PDB entry 6QHD | X-ray diffraction, 2.85 A resolution | chains B and C of the 4 polymer chains in the assembly

# Chain B
Protein: Signal transducer and activator of transcription 3
From: Homo sapiens
UniProt: P40763 (STAT3_HUMAN), isoform P40763-3; residues 127-722 here = UniProt positions 127-722
Sequence (596 residues; row label = number of the first residue in the row):
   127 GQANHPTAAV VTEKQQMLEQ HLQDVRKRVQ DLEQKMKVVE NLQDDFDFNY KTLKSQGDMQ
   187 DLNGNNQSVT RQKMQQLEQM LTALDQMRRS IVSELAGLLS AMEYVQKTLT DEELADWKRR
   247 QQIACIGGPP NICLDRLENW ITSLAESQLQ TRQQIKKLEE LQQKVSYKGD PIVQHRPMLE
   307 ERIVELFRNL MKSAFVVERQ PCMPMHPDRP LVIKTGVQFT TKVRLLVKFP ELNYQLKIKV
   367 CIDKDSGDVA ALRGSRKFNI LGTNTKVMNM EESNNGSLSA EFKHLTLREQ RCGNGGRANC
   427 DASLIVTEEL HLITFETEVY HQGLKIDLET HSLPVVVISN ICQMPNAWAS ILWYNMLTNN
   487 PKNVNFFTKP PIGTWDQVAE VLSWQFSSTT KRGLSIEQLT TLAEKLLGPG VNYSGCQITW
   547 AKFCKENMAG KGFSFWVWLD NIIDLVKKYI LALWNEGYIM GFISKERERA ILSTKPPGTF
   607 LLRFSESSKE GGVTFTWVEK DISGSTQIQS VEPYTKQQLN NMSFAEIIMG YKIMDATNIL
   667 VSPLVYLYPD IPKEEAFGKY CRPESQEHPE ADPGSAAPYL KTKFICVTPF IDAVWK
Disordered / not traced: 127-135, 184-193, 418-427, 536-538, 626-631, 660-664, 689-702, 716-722
Construct notes: conflict Ser-631 (Lys in P40763)
Modified / non-standard residues: Lys-685 (N(6)-acetyllysine; ALY); Tyr-705 (O-phosphotyrosine; PTR)
UniProt features mapped onto this chain:
  - motif: Asp-150 to Met-162 (Essential for nuclear import)
  - modified residue: Lys-601 (Allysine), Lys-615 (Allysine), Tyr-640 (Phosphotyrosine), Lys-685 (Allysine), Tyr-705 (Phosphotyrosine), Lys-707 (N6-acetyllysine), Thr-714 (Phosphothreonine)
  - natural variant: Arg-152 (R152W: In ADMIO1), Met-162 (M162R: In ADMIO1; uncertain significance), Glu-166 (E166D: In ADMIO1; uncertain significance; E166K: In ADMIO1; uncertain significance), Phe-174 (F174S: In ADMIO1; uncertain significance), Val-218 (V218A: In ADMIO1; uncertain significance), Leu-260 (L260P: In ADMIO1; uncertain significance), Arg-278 (R278C: In ADMIO1; R278H: In ADMIO1), Arg-302 (R302Q: In ADMIO1; uncertain significance), Arg-325 (R325W: In ADMIO1; uncertain significance), Pro-330 (P330S: In ADMIO1), Met-331 (M331R: In ADMIO1; uncertain significance), Gln-344 (Q344H: In ADMIO1), 39 further natural variant entries in UniProt
  - mutagenesis: Glu-434 to Glu-435 (Inhibits leptin-mediated transactivation of CCND1 promoter. No effect on interaction with INPP5F), Lys-685 (K685R: Decreased acetylation by EP300/p300, leading to impaired homodimerization and activation), Tyr-705 (Y705F: Inhibits leptin-mediated transactivation of CCND1 promoter. Abolished phosphorylation by isoform M2 of PKM (PKM2))
What the authors report for this chain:
  - post-translational modification sites: Lys-685

# Chain C
Molecule: 18-nt DNA strand
Sequence (18 nucleotides; each row starts with the number of its first residue):
  1001 AAGATTTACG GGAAATGC

# Chain B / chain C interface
Pairs across the interface (11):
  Arg-382(B) with DT1006(C), salt bridge to the phosphate
  Glu-415(B) with DT1006(C), phosphate contact
  Ile-431(B) with DT1005(C), phosphate contact
  Val-432(B) with DT1005(C), hydrogen bond to the phosphate
  Ser-465(B) with DT1006(C), hydrogen bond to the phosphate; DT1007(C), base contact
  Asn-466(B) with DT1006(C), base contact; DT1007(C), hydrogen bond to the base; DA1008(C), base contact
  Gln-469(B) with DT1005(C), sugar contact; DT1006(C), phosphate contact
Other interface residues (no listed pair), chain B (8 interface residues in all): Arg-417

# In short
The interface between chain B and chain C involves 8 residues on one side and 4 on the other; the contacts
include 3 hydrogen bonds and 1 salt bridge. Among the polar pairs are Asn-466(B)/DT1007(C),
Val-432(B)/DT1005(C) and Ser-465(B)/DT1006(C). Curated annotation (UniProt) lists 4 mutagenesis sites on chain
B. The paper reports a modification site at Lys-685(B).
Here chain B is Signal transducer and activator of transcription 3 (Homo sapiens) and chain C is an 18-nt DNA
strand. Entry 6QHD (Lysine acetylated and tyrosine phosphorylated STAT3 in a complex with DNA) was determined
by X-ray diffraction.
